1DBM - chains L and H; structure by X-ray diffraction, 2.70 A resolution.

Chain L:
Name: IGG1-kappa DB3 fab (light chain)
From: Mus musculus
Notes: antibody fragment or engineered binder
Sequence (216 residues; row label = number of the first residue in the row; a row labelled like 27A-27E holds insertion residues (27A, then the next letters in order)):
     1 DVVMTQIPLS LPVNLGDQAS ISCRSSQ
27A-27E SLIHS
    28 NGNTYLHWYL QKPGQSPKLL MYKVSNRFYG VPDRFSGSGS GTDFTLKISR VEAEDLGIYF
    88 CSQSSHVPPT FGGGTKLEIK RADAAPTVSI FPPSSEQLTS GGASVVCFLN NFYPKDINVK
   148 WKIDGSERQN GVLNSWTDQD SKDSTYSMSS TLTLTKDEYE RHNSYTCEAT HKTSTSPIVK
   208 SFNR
Disulfide bonds: Cys23-Cys88, Cys134-Cys194
Sequence notes: conflict Val2 (Ile in 1589925), Ile7 (Ser in 1589925), Asn14 (Ser in 1589925), Leu27B (Val29 in 1589925), Ile27C (Val30 in 1589925), His34 (Glu39 in 1589925), Tyr36 (Phe41 in 1589925), Met48 (Ile53 in 1589925), Tyr56 (Ser61 in 1589925), Ile85 (Val90 in 1589925), Phe87 (Tyr92 in 1589925), Ser89 (Phe94 in 1589925), Ser91 (Ala96 in 1589925), Pro96 (Trp101 in 1589925)
Ligand contacts: progesterone-11-alpha-ol-hemisuccinate (SIH): His27D, Ser91, Ser92, Val94, Pro96

Chain H:
Name: IGG1-kappa DB3 fab (heavy chain)
From: Mus musculus
UniProt: P01868 (GC1_MOUSE); the construct has insertions or renumbered stretches relative to UniProt, so the offset changes along the chain: 114-130 = UniProt 1-17; 133-154 = UniProt 18-39; 162-169 = UniProt 42-49; 171-180 = UniProt 50-59; 3 more segments
Sequence (219 residues; numbered 1 to 228 plus 6 insertion-coded residues; 15 numbers in that range are skipped by the numbering (no residue carries them; nothing is unmodelled there); the number before each row is that of its first residue; a row labelled like 82A-82C holds insertion residues (82A, then the next letters in order)):
     1 QIQLVQSGPE LKKPGETVKI SCKASGYAFT NYGVNWVKEA PGKELKWMGW IN
   52A I
    53 YTGEPTYVDD FKGRFAFSLE TSASTAYLEI
82A-82C NNL
    83 KNEDTATYFC TRGDYVNW
100A-100B YF
   101 DVWGAGTTVT VSSAKTTPPS VYPLAPGSAA
   133 QTNSMVTLGC LVKGYFPEPV TV
   156 TW
   162 NSGSLSSG
   171 VHTFPAVLQS
   183 DLYTLSSSVT VPSS
   199 PR
   202 PSETVTCNVA HPASSTKVDK KI
   226 VPR
Disulfide bonds: Cys22-Cys92, Cys142-Cys208
Ligand contacts: progesterone-11-alpha-ol-hemisuccinate (SIH): Tyr32, Gly33, Asn35, Trp50, Asn52, Gly95, Asp96, Tyr97, Trp100, Phe100B

Interface between chain L and chain H:
Pairs across the interface (69):
  His27D(L) - Trp100(H)
  Tyr32(L) - Asn99(H)
  Tyr32(L) - Trp100(H)  hydrophobic
  His34(L) - Asn99(H)  hydrogen bond (side chain-backbone)
  His34(L) - Trp100(H)
  His34(L) - Tyr100A(H)
  Tyr36(L) - Phe100B(H)  hydrogen bond (side chain-backbone)
  Tyr36(L) - Trp103(H)
  Gln38(L) - Glu39(H)  hydrogen bond
  Gln38(L) - Phe91(H)
  Gln42(L) - Phe91(H)
  Ser43(L) - Phe91(H)
  Ser43(L) - Gly104(H)
  Ser43(L) - Ala105(H)
  Pro44(L) - Trp103(H)
  Leu46(L) - Tyr100A(H)  hydrophobic
  Leu46(L) - Phe100B(H)
  Tyr49(L) - Asn99(H)
  Tyr49(L) - Tyr100A(H)  hydrophobic
  Lys50(L) - Asn99(H)
  Phe55(L) - Tyr100A(H)
  Phe55(L) - Asp101(H)
  Ser91(L) - Trp100(H)  hydrogen bond (side chain-backbone)
  Pro95(L) - Trp47(H)  hydrophobic
  Pro95(L) - Val60(H)  hydrophobic
  Pro96(L) - Trp47(H)
  Phe98(L) - Glu44(H)
  Phe98(L) - Leu45(H)
  Gly99(L) - Glu44(H)
  Gly100(L) - Glu44(H)  hydrogen bond (backbone-side chain)
  Phe118(L) - Leu124(H)  hydrophobic
  Phe118(L) - Ala125(H)
  Phe118(L) - Thr139(H)
  Pro119(L) - Gly127(H)
  Pro119(L) - Arg228(H)  hydrogen bond (backbone-side chain)
  Pro120(L) - Arg228(H)  hydrogen bond (backbone-side chain)
  Ser121(L) - Pro123(H)
  Ser121(L) - Arg228(H)
  Glu123(L) - Tyr122(H)
  Glu123(L) - Pro123(H)
  Glu123(L) - Lys221(H)  salt bridge
  Gln124(L) - Tyr122(H)
  Gln124(L) - Lys145(H)
  Ser127(L) - Tyr122(H)
  Ser131(L) - Lys145(H)  hydrogen bond
  Val133(L) - Leu124(H)  hydrophobic
  Phe135(L) - Ser188(H)
  Phe135(L) - Ser189(H)
  Phe135(L) - Ser190(H)
  Asn137(L) - His172(H)
  Asn137(L) - Phe174(H)
  Asn137(L) - Ser190(H)  hydrogen bond
  Asn138(L) - His172(H)  hydrogen bond
  Leu160(L) - Gln179(H)
  Asn161(L) - Val177(H)
  Ser162(L) - Phe174(H)
  Ser162(L) - Pro175(H)  hydrogen bond (side chain-backbone)
  Ser162(L) - Val177(H)
  Trp163(L) - Pro175(H)
  Thr164(L) - Thr173(H)
  Thr164(L) - Phe174(H)
  Asp167(L) - His172(H)
  Ser174(L) - His172(H)  hydrogen bond
  Ser174(L) - Phe174(H)
  Met175(L) - Phe174(H)
  Ser176(L) - Phe174(H)
  Ser176(L) - Ser188(H)  hydrogen bond
  Thr178(L) - Lys145(H)
  Lys207(L) - Thr134(H)
Interface residues without a listed pair, chain L (46 interface residues in all): Asn28, Phe87, Ser116, Lys169, Thr180
Interface residues without a listed pair, chain H (41 interface residues in all): Val37, Pro126, Leu140, Gly141, Leu143, Ser168, Leu178, Thr186

In short:
46 residues of chain L and 41 residues of chain H are in contact; the contacts include 13 hydrogen bonds and 1
salt bridge. Polar contacts include Glu123(L)-Lys221(H), His34(L)-Asn99(H) and Tyr36(L)-Phe100B(H).
Progesterone-11-alpha-ol-hemisuccinate is bound between chain L and chain H.
Chain L is IGG1-kappa DB3 fab (light chain) and chain H is IGG1-kappa DB3 fab (heavy chain), both from Mus
musculus; the structure, Molecular basis of cross-reactivity and the limits of antibody-antigen
complementarity, was determined by X-ray diffraction, deposited together with 2DBL, 1DBJ and 1DBK.
